PDB entry 1XOC | X-ray diffraction, 1.55 A resolution | chains A and B

== Chain A ==
Protein: Oligopeptide-binding protein appA
Organism: Bacillus subtilis
UniProt: P42061 (APPA_BACSU); residues 1-520 here correspond to UniProt positions 24-543 (UniProt number = residue number + 23)
Sequence (520 residues; numbered 1 to 520; the number before each row is that of its first residue):
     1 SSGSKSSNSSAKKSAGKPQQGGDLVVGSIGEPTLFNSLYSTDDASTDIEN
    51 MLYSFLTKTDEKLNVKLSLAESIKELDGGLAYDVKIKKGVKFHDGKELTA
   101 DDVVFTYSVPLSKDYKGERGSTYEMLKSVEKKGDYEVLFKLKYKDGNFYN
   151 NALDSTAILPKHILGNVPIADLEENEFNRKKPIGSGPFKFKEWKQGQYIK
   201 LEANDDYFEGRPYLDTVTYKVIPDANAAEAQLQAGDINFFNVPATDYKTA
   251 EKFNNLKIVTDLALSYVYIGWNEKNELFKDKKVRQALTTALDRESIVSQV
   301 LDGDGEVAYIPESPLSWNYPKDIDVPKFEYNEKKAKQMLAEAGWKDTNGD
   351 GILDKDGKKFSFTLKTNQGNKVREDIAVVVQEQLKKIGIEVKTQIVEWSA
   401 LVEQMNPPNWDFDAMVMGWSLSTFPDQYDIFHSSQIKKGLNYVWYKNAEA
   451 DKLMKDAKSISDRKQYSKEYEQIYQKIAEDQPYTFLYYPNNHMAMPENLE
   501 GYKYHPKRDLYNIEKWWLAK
Unresolved in the structure: 1-16
Differences from the reference sequence: cloning artifact (1)
Ion coordination: Zn2+ site 1 near Asp-47 (its only coordinating residue here); Zn2+ site 2: Asp-77, Asp-304, His-492; Zn2+ site 3: Asp-83, Glu-136, Glu-306; Zn2+ site 4 near Glu-118 (its only coordinating residue here); Zn2+ site 5 near Glu-130 (its only coordinating residue here); Zn2+ site 6 near Asp-134 (its only coordinating residue here); Zn2+ site 7: Lys-140, Asp-261; Zn2+ site 8 near His-162 (its only coordinating residue here); Zn2+ site 9 near Asp-171 (its only coordinating residue here); Zn2+ site 10: Asp-171, Asp-375; Zn2+ site 11 near Asp-205 (its only coordinating residue here); Zn2+ site 12 near Asp-224 (its only coordinating residue here); 3 more Zn2+ sites not listed

== Chain B ==
Protein: Nonapeptide VDSKNTSSW
Sequence (9 residues; each row starts with the number of its first residue):
     1 VDSKNTSSW

== How chain A and chain B interact ==
Residue-residue contacts - 56 pairs, chain A then chain B:
  Ile-29(A) / Ser-7(B)
  Thr-41(A) / Lys-4(B)
  Thr-41(A) / Asn-5(B)  hydrogen bond (backbone-backbone)
  Asp-42(A) / Asn-5(B)
  Asp-43(A) / Lys-4(B)  salt bridge
  Asp-43(A) / Asn-5(B)  hydrogen bond (backbone-backbone)
  Thr-46(A) / Lys-4(B)
  Arg-119(A) / Asp-2(B)  salt bridge
  Arg-119(A) / Ser-3(B)  hydrogen bond (side chain-backbone)
  Arg-119(A) / Lys-4(B)
  Thr-122(A) / Asp-2(B)  hydrogen bond
  Asn-150(A) / Val-1(B)  hydrogen bond (backbone-backbone)
  Asn-151(A) / Val-1(B)  hydrogen bond (side chain-backbone)
  Asp-154(A) / Val-1(B)  hydrogen bond (side chain-backbone)
  Ser-155(A) / Val-1(B)
  Ser-155(A) / Asp-2(B)  hydrogen bond (side chain-backbone)
  Asn-241(A) / Trp-9(B)
  Ala-263(A) / Trp-9(B)  hydrophobic
  Ser-265(A) / Trp-9(B)
  Val-267(A) / Trp-9(B)
  Asn-367(A) / Ser-7(B)  hydrogen bond (side chain-backbone)
  Asn-370(A) / Ser-7(B)
  Asn-370(A) / Ser-8(B)
  Asn-370(A) / Trp-9(B)  hydrogen bond (side chain-backbone)
  Val-372(A) / Trp-9(B)
  Arg-373(A) / Thr-6(B)  hydrogen bond (side chain-backbone)
  Arg-373(A) / Ser-7(B)  hydrogen bond (side chain-backbone)
  Arg-373(A) / Ser-8(B)  hydrogen bond (side chain-backbone)
  Arg-373(A) / Trp-9(B)  hydrogen bond (side chain-backbone)
  Trp-398(A) / Asn-5(B)
  Trp-398(A) / Thr-6(B)
  Trp-398(A) / Ser-7(B)
  Met-405(A) / Asn-5(B)
  Asn-406(A) / Asn-5(B)
  Gly-418(A) / Asn-5(B)
  Gly-418(A) / Thr-6(B)  hydrogen bond (backbone-backbone)
  Trp-419(A) / Lys-4(B)
  Trp-419(A) / Asn-5(B)
  Trp-419(A) / Thr-6(B)
  Ser-420(A) / Ser-3(B)
  Ser-420(A) / Lys-4(B)  hydrogen bond (backbone-backbone)
  Ser-420(A) / Thr-6(B)
  Ser-422(A) / Val-1(B)  hydrogen bond (side chain-backbone)
  Ser-422(A) / Asp-2(B)
  Ser-422(A) / Ser-3(B)  hydrogen bond (backbone-side chain)
  Thr-423(A) / Val-1(B)  hydrogen bond (side chain-backbone)
  Ile-430(A) / Ser-3(B)
  Tyr-442(A) / Asn-5(B)  hydrogen bond
  Tyr-487(A) / Trp-9(B)  hydrogen bond (side chain-backbone)
  Pro-489(A) / Trp-9(B)  hydrophobic
  Asn-490(A) / Trp-9(B)
  Asn-491(A) / Trp-9(B)  hydrogen bond
  Lys-507(A) / Val-1(B)
  Lys-507(A) / Asp-2(B)  hydrogen bond (side chain-backbone)
  Lys-507(A) / Lys-4(B)
  Arg-508(A) / Lys-4(B)
Other interface residues (no listed pair), chain A (41 interface residues in all): Gly-30, Thr-59, Val-402, Met-417, Leu-421, Leu-440

== Overview ==
The interface between chain A and chain B involves 41 residues on one side and 9 on the other; the contacts
include 23 hydrogen bonds and 2 salt bridges. Polar contacts include Asp-43(A)/Lys-4(B), Arg-119(A)/Asp-2(B)
and Arg-119(A)/Ser-3(B). Asp-77(A), Asp-304(A) and His-492(A) coordinate Zn2+ site 2.
Chain A is Oligopeptide-binding protein appA (Bacillus subtilis) and chain B is Nonapeptide VDSKNTSSW; the
structure, The structure of the oligopeptide-binding protein, AppA, from Bacillus subtilis in complex with a
nonapeptide, was determined by X-ray diffraction.
